Entry 1Y1W (X-ray diffraction, 4.00 A resolution); this record covers chains B and C of the 15 polymer chains in the assembly.

[Chain B]
Molecule: DNA-directed RNA polymerase II 140 kDa polypeptide
Source organism: Saccharomyces cerevisiae
Notes: EC 2.7.7.6
UniProt: P08518 (RPB2_YEAST); numbering as in UniProt (aligned over 1-1224)
Sequence (1224 residues; row label = number of the first residue in the row):
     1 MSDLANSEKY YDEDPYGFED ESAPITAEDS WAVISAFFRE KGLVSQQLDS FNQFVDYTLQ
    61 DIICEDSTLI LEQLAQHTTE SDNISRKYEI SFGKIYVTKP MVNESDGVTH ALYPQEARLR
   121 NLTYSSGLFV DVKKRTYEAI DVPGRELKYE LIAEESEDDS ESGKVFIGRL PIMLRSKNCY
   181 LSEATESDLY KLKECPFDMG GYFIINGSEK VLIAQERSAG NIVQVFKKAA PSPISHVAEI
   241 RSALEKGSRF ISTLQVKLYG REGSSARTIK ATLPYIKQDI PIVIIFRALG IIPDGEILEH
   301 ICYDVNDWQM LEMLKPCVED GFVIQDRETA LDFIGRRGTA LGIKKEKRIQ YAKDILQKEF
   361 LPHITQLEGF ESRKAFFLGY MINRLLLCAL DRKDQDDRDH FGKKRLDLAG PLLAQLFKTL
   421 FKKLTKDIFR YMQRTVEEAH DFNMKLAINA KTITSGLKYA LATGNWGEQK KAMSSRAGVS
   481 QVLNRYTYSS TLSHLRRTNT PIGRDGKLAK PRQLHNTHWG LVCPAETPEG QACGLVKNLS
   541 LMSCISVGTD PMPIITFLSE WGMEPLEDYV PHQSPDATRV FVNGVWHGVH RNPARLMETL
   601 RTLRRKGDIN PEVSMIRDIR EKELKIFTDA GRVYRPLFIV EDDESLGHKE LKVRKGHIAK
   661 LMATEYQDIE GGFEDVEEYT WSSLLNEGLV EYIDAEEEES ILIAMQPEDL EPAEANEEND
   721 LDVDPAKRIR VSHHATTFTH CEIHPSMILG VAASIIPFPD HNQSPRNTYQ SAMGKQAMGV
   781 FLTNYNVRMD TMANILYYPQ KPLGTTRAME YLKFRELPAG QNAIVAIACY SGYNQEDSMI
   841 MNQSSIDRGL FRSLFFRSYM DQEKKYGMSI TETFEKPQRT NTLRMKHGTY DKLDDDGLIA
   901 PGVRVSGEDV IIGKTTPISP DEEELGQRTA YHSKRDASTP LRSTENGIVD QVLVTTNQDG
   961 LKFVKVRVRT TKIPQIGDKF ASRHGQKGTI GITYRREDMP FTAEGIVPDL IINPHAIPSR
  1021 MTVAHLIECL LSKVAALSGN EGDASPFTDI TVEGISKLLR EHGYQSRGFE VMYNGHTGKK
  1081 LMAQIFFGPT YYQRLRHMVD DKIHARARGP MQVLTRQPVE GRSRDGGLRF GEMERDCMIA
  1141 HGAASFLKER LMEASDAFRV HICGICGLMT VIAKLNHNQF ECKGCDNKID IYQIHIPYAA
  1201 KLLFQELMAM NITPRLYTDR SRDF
Unresolved in the structure: 1-19, 71-89, 135-163, 336-344, 438-445, 669-677, 716-721, 920-932
Ion coordination: Zn2+: Cys-1163, Cys-1166, Cys-1182, Cys-1185
From the paper describing this entry:
  - catalytic residues: Asp-837 (citing earlier work)

[Chain C]
Molecule: DNA-directed RNA polymerase II 45 kDa polypeptide
Source organism: Saccharomyces cerevisiae
Notes: EC 2.7.7.6
UniProt: P16370 (RPB3_YEAST); residues 1-318 here = UniProt positions 1-318
Sequence (318 residues; numbered 1 to 318; the number before each row is that of its first residue):
     1 MSEEGPQVKI REASKDNVDF ILSNVDLAMA NSLRRVMIAE IPTLAIDSVE VETNTTVLAD
    61 EFIAHRLGLI PLQSMDIEQL EYSRDCFCED HCDKCSVVLT LQAFGESEST TNVYSKDLVI
   121 VSNLMGRNIG HPIIQDKEGN GVLICKLRKG QELKLTCVAK KGIAKEHAKW GPAAAIEFEY
   181 DPWNKLKHTD YWYEQDSAKE WPQSKNCEYE DPPNEGDPFD YKAQADTFYM NVESVGSIPV
   241 DQVVVRGIDT LQKKVASILL ALTQMDQDKV NFASGDNNTA SNMLGSNEDV MMTGAEQDPY
   301 SNASQMGNTG SGGYDNAW
Unresolved in the structure: 1-2, 269-318
Curated features (UniProtKB/Swiss-Prot):
  - binding site (Zn(2+)): Cys-86, Cys-88, Cys-92, Cys-95
  - modified residue: Ser-2 (N-acetylserine)
  - natural variant: Ala-30 (A30D: In mutant RPB3-1)
  - mutagenesis: Lys-9 (K9E: Transcript termination readthrough)
Ion coordination: Zn2+: Cys-86, Cys-88, Cys-92, Cys-95

[Interface between chain B and chain C]
Residue-residue contacts (73):
  Asn-786(B) / Val-57(C)
  Tyr-797(B) / Glu-61(C)
  Tyr-798(B) / Phe-62(C)  hydrophobic
  Tyr-798(B) / Arg-66(C)  hydrogen bond
  Asp-847(B) / His-65(C)  hydrogen bond (backbone-side chain)
  Asp-847(B) / His-167(C)  salt bridge
  Asp-847(B) / Ala-168(C)
  Arg-848(B) / His-65(C)
  Arg-848(B) / Leu-69(C)
  Arg-848(B) / Ala-168(C)
  Gly-849(B) / His-65(C)  hydrogen bond (backbone-side chain)
  Arg-852(B) / His-65(C)
  Arg-969(B) / Ala-59(C)
  Arg-969(B) / Asp-60(C)  salt bridge
  Arg-969(B) / Glu-61(C)  salt bridge
  Thr-970(B) / Glu-61(C)
  Thr-971(B) / Glu-61(C)  hydrogen bond
  Arg-995(B) / Lys-165(C)
  Arg-996(B) / Arg-34(C)  hydrogen bond (backbone-side chain)
  Arg-996(B) / Ile-38(C)
  Arg-996(B) / Ala-173(C)
  Arg-996(B) / Ala-174(C)
  Arg-996(B) / Ala-175(C)
  Glu-997(B) / Arg-34(C)
  Glu-997(B) / Arg-35(C)  hydrogen bond (backbone-side chain)
  Glu-997(B) / Ile-38(C)
  Glu-997(B) / Ala-39(C)
  Asp-998(B) / Arg-35(C)  salt bridge
  Phe-1001(B) / Arg-34(C)
  Phe-1001(B) / Phe-178(C)  hydrophobic
  Ala-1003(B) / Glu-177(C)
  Ala-1003(B) / Phe-178(C)  hydrogen bond (backbone-backbone)
  Ala-1003(B) / Glu-179(C)
  Glu-1004(B) / Glu-177(C)
  Gly-1005(B) / Ile-176(C)
  Arg-1060(B) / Lys-199(C)  hydrogen bond (side chain-backbone)
  Arg-1060(B) / Pro-202(C)
  Gly-1063(B) / Pro-202(C)
  Gln-1065(B) / Glu-200(C)
  Gln-1065(B) / Trp-201(C)
  Arg-1067(B) / Trp-192(C)
  Arg-1067(B) / Glu-194(C)  salt bridge
  Phe-1069(B) / Trp-192(C)  hydrophobic
  Phe-1069(B) / Trp-201(C)
  Glu-1070(B) / Trp-201(C)
  Val-1071(B) / Trp-201(C)
  Tyr-1073(B) / Phe-178(C)
  Tyr-1073(B) / Glu-179(C)
  Tyr-1073(B) / Tyr-180(C)  hydrophobic
  Gly-1075(B) / Asn-31(C)
  Gly-1075(B) / Arg-34(C)
  Gly-1075(B) / Arg-35(C)  hydrogen bond (backbone-side chain)
  His-1076(B) / Asn-31(C)  hydrogen bond (backbone-side chain)
  Thr-1077(B) / Asn-31(C)  hydrogen bond (backbone-side chain)
  Gly-1078(B) / Leu-27(C)
  Gly-1078(B) / Asn-31(C)
  Gly-1078(B) / Phe-178(C)
  Gly-1078(B) / Tyr-180(C)
  Lys-1079(B) / Leu-27(C)
  Lys-1079(B) / Tyr-180(C)
  Lys-1080(B) / Tyr-180(C)  hydrogen bond (backbone-side chain)
  Lys-1080(B) / Asp-181(C)  hydrogen bond (side chain-backbone)
  Lys-1080(B) / His-188(C)
  Lys-1080(B) / Thr-189(C)
  Leu-1081(B) / Thr-189(C)
  Met-1082(B) / His-188(C)
  Met-1082(B) / Thr-189(C)
  Met-1082(B) / Asp-190(C)  hydrogen bond (backbone-backbone)
  Gln-1084(B) / Thr-189(C)
  Gln-1084(B) / Asp-190(C)  hydrogen bond (side chain-backbone)
  Gln-1084(B) / Tyr-191(C)
  Gln-1084(B) / Trp-192(C)
  Gln-1084(B) / Trp-201(C)
Other interface residues (no listed pair), chain B (40 interface residues in all): Tyr-785, Leu-854, Met-999, Tyr-1064, Ala-1083
Other interface residues (no listed pair), chain C (40 interface residues in all): Ala-28, Ala-164, Asn-184, Lys-187

[Summary]
Chain B and chain C each contribute 40 residues to their interface, with 15 hydrogen bonds and 5 salt bridges.
Polar contacts include Asp-847(B)/His-167(C), Arg-969(B)/Asp-60(C) and Arg-969(B)/Glu-61(C). Cys-1163(B),
Cys-1166(B), Cys-1182(B) and Cys-1185(B) coordinate Zn2+. From UniProt: 4 Zn2+-binding residues and one
mutagenesis site on chain C. The paper reports the catalytic residue Asp-837(B).
Chain B is DNA-directed RNA polymerase II 140 kDa polypeptide and chain C is DNA-directed RNA polymerase II 45
kDa polypeptide, both from Saccharomyces cerevisiae; the structure, Complete RNA Polymerase II elongation
complex, was determined by X-ray diffraction, deposited together with 1Y77, 1Y1V and 1Y1Y.
